PDB entry 6H1S | X-ray diffraction, 1.95 A resolution | chain A

# Chain A
Molecule: Bifunctional cytochrome P450/NADPH--P450 reductase
Source organism: Bacillus megaterium
Notes: EC 1.14.14.1, 1.6.2.4
Reference sequence: P14779 (CPXB_BACMB); residues 1-457 here correspond to UniProt positions 2-458 (UniProt number = residue number + 1)
Amino-acid sequence (457 residues; row label = number of the first residue in the row):
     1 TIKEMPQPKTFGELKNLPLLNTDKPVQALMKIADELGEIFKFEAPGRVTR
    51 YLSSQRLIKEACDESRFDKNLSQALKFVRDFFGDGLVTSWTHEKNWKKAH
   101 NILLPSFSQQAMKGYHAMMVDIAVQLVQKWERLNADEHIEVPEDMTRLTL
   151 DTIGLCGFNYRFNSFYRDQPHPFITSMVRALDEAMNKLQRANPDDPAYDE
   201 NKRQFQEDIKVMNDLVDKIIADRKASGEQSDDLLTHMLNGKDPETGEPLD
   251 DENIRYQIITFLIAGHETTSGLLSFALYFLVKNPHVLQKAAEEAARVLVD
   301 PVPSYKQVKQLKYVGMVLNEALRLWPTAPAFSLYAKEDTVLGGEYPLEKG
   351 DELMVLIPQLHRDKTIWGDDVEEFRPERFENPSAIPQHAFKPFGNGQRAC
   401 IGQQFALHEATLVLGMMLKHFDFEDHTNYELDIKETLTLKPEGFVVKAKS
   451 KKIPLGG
Unresolved in the structure: 1-4
Sequence notes: engineered mutation Phe82 (Ala83 in P14779), Val87 (Phe88 in P14779)
Metal / ion sites: heme Fe: Cys400 (together with elazor)
Small-molecule neighbours:
  - heme (HEM): Lys69, Leu75, Leu86, Val87, Trp96, Phe107, Ile153, Phe261, Ala264, Gly265, Thr268, Thr269, Leu272, Leu322, Thr327, Ala328, Phe331, Pro392, Phe393, Gly394, Arg398, Ala399, Cys400, Ile401, Gly402, Phe405, Ala406
  - elazor (TPF; 2-(2,4-difluorophenyl)-1,3-di(1H-1,2,4-triazol-1-yl)propan-2-ol): Ala74, Leu75, Val78, Phe82, Val87, Leu181, Ile263, Ala264, Glu267, Thr268, Ala328, Cys400, Leu437, Thr438
Reported in the primary citation:
  - binding site for elazor: Ala264, Glu267, Thr268, Leu437
  - conformationally variable residues (loop rearrangement, side-chain flip): Phe82, Glu267, Leu437

# Overview
Bound to chain A: elazor and heme. From the paper: a binding site for elazor at Ala264, Glu267 and Thr268
among others; conformational variability at Phe82, Glu267 and Leu437.
Chain A is Bifunctional cytochrome P450/NADPH--P450 reductase (Bacillus megaterium); the structure, Structure
of the BM3 heme domain in complex with fluconazole, was determined by X-ray diffraction, deposited together
with 6H1L, 6H1O and 6H1T.
